Entry 7W5W (electron microscopy, 4.55 A resolution (low resolution: residue-level contacts below are approximate; hydrogen-bond / salt-bridge calls are withheld)); this record covers chains D and 1 of the 9 polymer chains in the assembly.

Chain D:
Protein: DNA-directed RNA polymerase subunit beta'
Source organism: Escherichia coli K-12
Notes: EC 2.7.7.6
UniProtKB: P0A8T7 (RPOC_ECOLI); residue numbers follow UniProt; this construct covers 1-1407
Sequence (1407 residues; each row starts with the number of its first residue):
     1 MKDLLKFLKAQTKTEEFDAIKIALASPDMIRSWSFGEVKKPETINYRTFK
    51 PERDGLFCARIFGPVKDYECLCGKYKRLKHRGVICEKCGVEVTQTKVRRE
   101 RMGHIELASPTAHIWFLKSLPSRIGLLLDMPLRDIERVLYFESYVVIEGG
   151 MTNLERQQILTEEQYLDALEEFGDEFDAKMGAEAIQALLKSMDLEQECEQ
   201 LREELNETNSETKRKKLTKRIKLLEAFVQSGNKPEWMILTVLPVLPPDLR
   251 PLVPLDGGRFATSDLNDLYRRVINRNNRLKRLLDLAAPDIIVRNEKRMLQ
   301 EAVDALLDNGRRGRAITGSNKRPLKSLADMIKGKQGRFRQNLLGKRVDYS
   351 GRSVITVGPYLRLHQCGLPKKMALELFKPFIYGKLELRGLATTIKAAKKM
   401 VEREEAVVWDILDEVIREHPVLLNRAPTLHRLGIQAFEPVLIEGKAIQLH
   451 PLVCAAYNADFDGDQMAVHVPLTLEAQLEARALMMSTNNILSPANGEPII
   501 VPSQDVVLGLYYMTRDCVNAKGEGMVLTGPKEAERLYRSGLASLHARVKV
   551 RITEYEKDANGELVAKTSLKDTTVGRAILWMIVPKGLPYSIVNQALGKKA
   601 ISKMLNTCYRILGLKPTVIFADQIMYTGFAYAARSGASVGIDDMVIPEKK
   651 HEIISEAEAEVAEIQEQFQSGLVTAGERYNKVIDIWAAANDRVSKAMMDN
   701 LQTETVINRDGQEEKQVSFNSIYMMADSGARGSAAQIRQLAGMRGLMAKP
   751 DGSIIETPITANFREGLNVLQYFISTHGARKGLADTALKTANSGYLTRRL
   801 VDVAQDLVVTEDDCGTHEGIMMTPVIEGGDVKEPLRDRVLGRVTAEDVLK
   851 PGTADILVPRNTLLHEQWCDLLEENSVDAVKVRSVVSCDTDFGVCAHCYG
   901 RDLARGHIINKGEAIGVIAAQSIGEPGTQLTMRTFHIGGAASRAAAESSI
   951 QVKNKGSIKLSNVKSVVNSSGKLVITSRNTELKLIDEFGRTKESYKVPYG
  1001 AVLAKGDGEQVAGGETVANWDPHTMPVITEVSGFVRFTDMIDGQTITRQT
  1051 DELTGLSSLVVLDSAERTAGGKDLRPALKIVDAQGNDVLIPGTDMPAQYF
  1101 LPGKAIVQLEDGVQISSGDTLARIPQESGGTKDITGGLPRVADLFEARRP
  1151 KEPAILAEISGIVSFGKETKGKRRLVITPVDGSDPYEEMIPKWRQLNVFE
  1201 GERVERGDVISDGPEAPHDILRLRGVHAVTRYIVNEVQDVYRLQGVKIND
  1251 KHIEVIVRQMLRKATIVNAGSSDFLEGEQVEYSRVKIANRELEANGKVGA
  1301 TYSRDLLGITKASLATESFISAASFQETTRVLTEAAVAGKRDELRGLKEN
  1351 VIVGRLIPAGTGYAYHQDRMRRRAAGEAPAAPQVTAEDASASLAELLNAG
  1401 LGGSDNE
Disordered / not traced: 1-14, 120-121, 933-947, 1127-1136, 1377-1407
Swiss-Prot annotation at these positions:
  - binding site (Zn(2+)): Cys70, Cys72, Cys85, Cys88, Cys814, Cys888, Cys895, Cys898
  - binding site (Mg(2+)): Asp460, Asp462, Asp464
  - modified residue: Lys983 (N6-acetyllysine)
Ion coordination: Zn2+ site 1: Leu71, Cys72, Cys88; Mg2+: Asp460, Asp464; Zn2+ site 2: Cys888, Cys895

Chain 1:
Molecule: micF promoter DNA forward strand
Sequence (70 nucleotides; numbered 20 to 89; the number before each row is that of its first residue):
    20 GTATTTGACAGCACTGAATGTCAAAACAAAACCTTCACTCGCAACTATAA
    70 TGGGAGCTGTCACGGATGCA
Disordered / not traced: 20-26

Chain D / chain 1 interface:
Residue-residue contacts (10; chain D residue first):
  Tyr46(D) - DG60(1)
  Arg47(D) - DC59(1)
  Arg47(D) - DG60(1)
  Arg77(D) - DC51(1)
  Arg133(D) - DG87(1)
  Arg133(D) - DC88(1)
  Arg314(D) - DC76(1)
  Arg1148(D) - DG83(1)
  Arg1148(D) - DG84(1)
  Lys1311(D) - DA85(1)
Interface residues without a listed pair, chain 1 (10 interface residues in all): DG75

Summary:
7 residues of chain D and 10 residues of chain 1 are in contact. The Zn2+ site 1 is built by Leu71(D),
Cys72(D) and Cys88(D). Asp460(D) and Asp464(D) form the Mg2+ site. From UniProt: 8 Zn2+-binding residues and 3
Mg2+-binding residues on chain D.
Here chain D is DNA-directed RNA polymerase subunit beta' (Escherichia coli K-12) and chain 1 is micF promoter
DNA forward strand. Entry 7W5W (Cryo-EM structure of SoxS-dependent transcription activation complex with micF
promoter DNA) was determined by electron microscopy together with 7W5X and 7W5Y from the same study.
